PDB entry 7COB | X-ray diffraction, 1.80 A resolution | chains A and D of the 4 polymer chains in the assembly

[Chain A]
Molecule: DNA-directed DNA/RNA polymerase mu
From: Homo sapiens
Notes: EC 2.7.7.7
UniProt: Q9NP87 (DPOLM_HUMAN); residue numbers follow UniProt; this construct covers 1-397, 410-494
Amino-acid sequence (482 residues; numbered 1 to 494; 12 numbers in that range are skipped by the numbering (no residue carries them; nothing is unmodelled there); the number before each row is that of its first residue):
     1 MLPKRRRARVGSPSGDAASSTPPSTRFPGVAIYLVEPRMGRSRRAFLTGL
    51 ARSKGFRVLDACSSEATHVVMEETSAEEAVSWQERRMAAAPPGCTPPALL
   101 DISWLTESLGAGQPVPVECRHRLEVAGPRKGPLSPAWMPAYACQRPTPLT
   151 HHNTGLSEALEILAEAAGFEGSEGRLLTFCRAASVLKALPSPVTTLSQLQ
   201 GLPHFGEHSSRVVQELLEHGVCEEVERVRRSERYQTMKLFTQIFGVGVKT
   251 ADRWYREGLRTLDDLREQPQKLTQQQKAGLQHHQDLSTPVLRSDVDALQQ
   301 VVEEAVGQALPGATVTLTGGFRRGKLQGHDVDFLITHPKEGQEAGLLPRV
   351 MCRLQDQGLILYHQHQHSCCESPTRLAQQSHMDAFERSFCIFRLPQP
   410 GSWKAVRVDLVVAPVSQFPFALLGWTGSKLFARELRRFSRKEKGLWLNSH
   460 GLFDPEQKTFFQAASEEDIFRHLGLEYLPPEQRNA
Unresolved in the structure: 1-137, 367-382
Sequence notes: engineered mutation Gly410 (Pro in Q9NP87), Ala441 (Gln in Q9NP87)
Bound ions: Mg2+ site 1: Asp330, Asp332 (together with XG4); Mg2+ site 2: Asp330, Asp332, Asp418 (together with XG4)
Small-molecule neighbours: XG4 (2'-deoxy-5'-O-[(R)-hydroxy{[(R)-hydroxy(phosphonooxy)phosphoryl]amino}phosphoryl]guanosine): Gly319, Gly320, Arg323, Lys325, Gln327, Gly328, His329, Asp330, Asp332, Asp418, Gly433, Trp434, Thr435, Gly436, Ser437, Lys438, Arg445
Curated features (UniProtKB/Swiss-Prot):
  - region: Arg323 to Asp332 (Involved in ssDNA binding)
  - binding site (Mg(2+)): Asp330, Asp332, Asp418
  - site: Gly433 (Responsible for the low discrimination between dNTP and rNTP)
  - modified residue: Ser12 (Phosphoserine)
From the paper describing this entry:
  - binding site for XG4: Lys438
  - conformationally variable residues (side-chain flip): Arg445
  - binding site for the 9-nt DNA strand: Arg449
  - mutagenesis - K438A: decreased catalytic activity on dATP
  - mutagenesis - K438A: decreased catalytic activity on dGTP

[Chain D]
Molecule: 4-nt DNA strand
Sequence (4 nucleotides; each row starts with the number of its first residue):
     1 GCCG

[How chain A and chain D interact]
Contacting residue pairs (14; chain A residue first):
  Ala140(A) - DG4(D)  phosphate contact
  Gly174(A) - DG1(D)  hydrogen bond to the base
  Arg175(A) - DG1(D)  salt bridge to the phosphate
  Thr178(A) - DG1(D)  hydrogen bond to the base
  Thr178(A) - DC2(D)  sugar contact
  Phe179(A) - DG1(D)  sugar contact
  Pro203(A) - DC3(D)  phosphate contact
  His204(A) - DC2(D)  sugar contact
  His204(A) - DC3(D)  hydrogen bond to the phosphate
  Gly206(A) - DC2(D)  hydrogen bond to the phosphate
  Glu207(A) - DC2(D)  hydrogen bond to the phosphate
  His208(A) - DG1(D)  salt bridge to the phosphate
  His208(A) - DC2(D)  hydrogen bond to the phosphate
  Ser209(A) - DC2(D)  hydrogen bond to the phosphate
Other interface residues (no listed pair), chain A (14 interface residues in all): Arg181, Leu202, Phe205

[In short]
14 residues of chain A and 4 residues of chain D are in contact; the contacts include 7 hydrogen bonds and 2
salt bridges. Polar pairs include Gly174(A)-DG1(D), Thr178(A)-DG1(D) and His204(A)-DC3(D). Ligands of chain A:
compound XG4. The paper reports a binding site for XG4 at Lys438(A); K438A of chain A reduces catalytic
activity on dATP.
Here chain A is DNA-directed DNA/RNA polymerase mu (Homo sapiens) and chain D is a 4-nt DNA strand. Entry 7COB
(Ternary complex of DNA polymerase Mu (Q441A) with 1-nt gapped DNA (T:dGMPNPP)) was determined by X-ray
diffraction together with 7CO6, 7CO8, 7CO9, 7COA, 7COC and 7COD from the same study.
